PDB entry 9DP4 | X-ray diffraction, 2.25 A resolution | chains A and F of the 4 polymer chains in the assembly

== Chain A ==
Name: DNA repair nuclease/redox regulator APEX1
From: Homo sapiens
Notes: EC 3.1.11.2, 3.1.21.-
Reference sequence: P27695 (APEX1_HUMAN); numbering as in UniProt (aligned over 43-318)
Chain sequence (276 residues; numbered 43 to 318; the number before each row is that of its first residue):
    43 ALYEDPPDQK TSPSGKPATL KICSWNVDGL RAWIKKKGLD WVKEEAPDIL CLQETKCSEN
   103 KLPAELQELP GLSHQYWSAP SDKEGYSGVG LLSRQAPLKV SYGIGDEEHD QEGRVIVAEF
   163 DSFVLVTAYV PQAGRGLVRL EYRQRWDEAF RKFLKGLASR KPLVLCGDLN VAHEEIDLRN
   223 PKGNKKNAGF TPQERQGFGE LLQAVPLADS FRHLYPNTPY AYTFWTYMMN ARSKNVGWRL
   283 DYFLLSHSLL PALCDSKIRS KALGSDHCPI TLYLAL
Construct notes: engineered mutation Ala138 (Cys in P27695), Gln174 (Asn in P27695)
What the authors report for this chain:
  - mutagenesis - N174Q (290-fold): decreased catalytic activity with the 11-nt DNA strand
  - mutagenesis - N174Q (4-fold): decreased binding to the 11-nt DNA strand
  - conformationally variable residues (side-chain flip): Asn212, Asp308

== Chain F ==
Molecule: 21-nt DNA strand
Sequence (21 nucleotides; numbered 1 to 21; the number before each row is that of its first residue):
     1 GGATCCGTCG GGCGCATCAG C

== Chain A / chain F interface ==
Contacting residue pairs (24; chain A residue first):
  Asp70(A) with DC13(F), sugar contact; DG14(F), sugar contact
  Gly71(A) with DG14(F), phosphate contact; DC15(F), phosphate contact
  Leu72(A) with DC15(F), phosphate contact
  Arg73(A) with DC15(F), salt bridge to the phosphate; DA16(F), salt bridge to the phosphate
  Ala74(A) with DG14(F), phosphate contact; DC15(F), hydrogen bond to the phosphate
  Lys78(A) with DG14(F), salt bridge to the phosphate
  Lys98(A) with DG14(F), sugar contact; DC15(F), sugar contact
  Lys103(A) with DA16(F), salt bridge to the phosphate
  Glu126(A) with DA16(F), sugar contact
  Gly127(A) with DC15(F), phosphate contact; DA16(F), hydrogen bond to the phosphate
  Arg177(A) with DG10(F), base contact; DG11(F), base contact
  Lys228(A) with DG7(F), salt bridge to the phosphate
  Tyr269(A) with DG12(F), sugar contact; DC13(F), sugar contact
  Met270(A) with DG10(F), base contact; DG11(F), base contact; DG12(F), base contact
Interface residues without a listed pair, chain A (15 interface residues in all): Met271
Interface residues without a listed pair, chain F (9 interface residues in all): DT17

== Overview ==
Chain A and chain F form an interface of 15 and 9 residues respectively, with 2 hydrogen bonds and 5 salt
bridges. Among the polar pairs are Ala74(A)-DC15(F), Gly127(A)-DA16(F) and Arg73(A)-DC15(F). From the paper:
N174Q of chain A reduces catalytic activity with the 11-nt DNA strand; conformational variability at Asn212(A)
and Asp308(A).
Chain A is DNA repair nuclease/redox regulator APEX1 (Homo sapiens) and chain F is a 21-nt DNA strand; the
structure, APE1 N174Q Product Complex with Abasic DNA, was determined by X-ray diffraction together with 9DP1,
9DP2 and 9DP3 from the same study.
